PDB entry 8WKI | electron microscopy, 3.30 A resolution | chains ZN and ZC of the 53 polymer chains in the assembly

[Chain ZN]
Protein: Flagellar hook protein FlgE
Organism: Salmonella enterica subsp. enterica serovar Typhimurium str. LT2
Reference sequence: P0A1J1 (FLGE_SALTY); residue numbers follow UniProt; this construct covers 1-403
Sequence (403 residues; each row starts with the number of its first residue):
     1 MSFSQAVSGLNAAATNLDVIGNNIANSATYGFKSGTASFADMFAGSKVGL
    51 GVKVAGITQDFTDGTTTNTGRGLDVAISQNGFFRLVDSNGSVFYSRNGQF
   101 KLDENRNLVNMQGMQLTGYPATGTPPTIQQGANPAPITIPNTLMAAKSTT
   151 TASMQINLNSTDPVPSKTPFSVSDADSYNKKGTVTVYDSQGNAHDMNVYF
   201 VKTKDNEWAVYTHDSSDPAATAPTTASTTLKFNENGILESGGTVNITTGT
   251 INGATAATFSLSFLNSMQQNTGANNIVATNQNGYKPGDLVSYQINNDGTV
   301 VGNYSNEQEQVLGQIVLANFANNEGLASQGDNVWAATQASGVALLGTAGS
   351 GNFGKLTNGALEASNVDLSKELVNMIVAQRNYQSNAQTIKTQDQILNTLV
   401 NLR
Not modelled in the structure: 1, 403

[Chain ZC]
Protein: Flagellar basal-body rod protein FlgG
Organism: Salmonella enterica subsp. enterica serovar Typhimurium str. LT2
Reference sequence: P0A1J3 (FLGG_SALTY); numbering as in UniProt (aligned over 1-260)
Sequence (260 residues; each row starts with the number of its first residue):
     1 MISSLWIAKTGLDAQQTNMDVIANNLANVSTNGFKRQRAVFEDLLYQTIR
    51 QPGAQSSEQTTLPSGLQIGTGVRPVATERLHSQGNLSQTNNSKDVAIKGQ
   101 GFFQVMLPDGTSAYTRDGSFQVDQNGQLVTAGGFQVQPAITIPANALSIT
   151 IGRDGVVSVTQQGQAAPVQVGQLNLTTFMNDTGLESIGENLYIETQSSGA
   201 PNESTPGLNGAGLLYQGYVETSNVNVAEELVNMIQVQRAYEINSKAVSTT
   251 DQMLQKLTQL

[Chain ZN / chain ZC interface]
Pairs across the interface - 16 pairs, chain ZN then chain ZC:
  Ser4(ZN) - Asn85(ZC)  hydrogen bond
  Met42(ZN) - Leu86(ZC)
  Phe43(ZN) - Lys98(ZC)
  Ala44(ZN) - Lys98(ZC)
  Leu50(ZN) - Asn85(ZC)
  Lys53(ZN) - Gln88(ZC)
  Lys53(ZN) - Tyr218(ZC)
  Val54(ZN) - Gln88(ZC)
  Asn89(ZN) - Gln162(ZC)
  Ser91(ZN) - Gln162(ZC)
  Gln338(ZN) - Pro167(ZC)
  Leu396(ZN) - Val226(ZC)  hydrophobic
  Leu396(ZN) - Leu230(ZC)  hydrophobic
  Leu399(ZN) - Ala227(ZC)  hydrophobic
  Leu399(ZN) - Leu230(ZC)  hydrophobic
  Val400(ZN) - Leu230(ZC)  hydrophobic
Interface residues without a listed pair, chain ZC (11 interface residues in all): Gly163

[Overview]
13 residues of chain ZN and 11 residues of chain ZC are in contact; the contacts include 1 hydrogen bond. Its
one hydrogen-bonded contact is Ser4(ZN)-Asn85(ZC).
Chain ZN is Flagellar hook protein FlgE and chain ZC is Flagellar basal-body rod protein FlgG, both from
Salmonella enterica subsp. enterica serovar Typhimurium str. LT2; the structure, Cryo-EM structure of the
distal rod-hook within the flagellar motor-hook complex in the CW state, was determined by electron microscopy
(same publication as 8WHT, 8WIW, 8WK3, 8WK4, 8WKK, 8WKQ and 11 further entries).
